PDB entry 6KGZ | X-ray diffraction, 2.30 A resolution | chain A

# Chain A
Name: Cystathionine gamma-lyase
Source organism: Staphylococcus aureus subsp. aureus Mu50
Notes: EC 4.4.1.1
Reference sequence: A0A0H3JQ19 (A0A0H3JQ19_STAAM); numbering as in UniProt (aligned over 1-380)
Amino-acid sequence (397 residues; each row starts with the number of its first residue; numbers below 1 keep their minus sign (Met-16 is residue -16)):
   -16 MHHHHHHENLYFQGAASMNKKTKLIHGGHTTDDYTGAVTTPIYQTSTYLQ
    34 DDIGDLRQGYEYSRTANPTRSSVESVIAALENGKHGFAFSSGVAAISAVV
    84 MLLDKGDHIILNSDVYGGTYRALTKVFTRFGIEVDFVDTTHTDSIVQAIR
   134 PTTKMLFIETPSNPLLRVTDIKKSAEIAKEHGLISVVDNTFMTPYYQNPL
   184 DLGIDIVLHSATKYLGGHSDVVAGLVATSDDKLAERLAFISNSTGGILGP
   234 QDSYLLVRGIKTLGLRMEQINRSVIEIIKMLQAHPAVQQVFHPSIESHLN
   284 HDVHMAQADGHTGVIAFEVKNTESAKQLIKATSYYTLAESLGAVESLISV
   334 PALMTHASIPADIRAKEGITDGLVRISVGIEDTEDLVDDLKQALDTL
Unresolved in the structure: -16 to 0, 37-48
Sequence notes: expression tag (-16 to 0)
What the authors report for this chain:
  - contacts within the chain: Tyr99-His339, Tyr99-Ser341
  - conformationally variable residues (order/disorder transition): Ile36 to Thr48, Val333 to Glu350
  - catalytic residues: Tyr45, Ser202, Ser323, Glu328 (proposed by the authors, not directly observed)

# Summary
The paper reports catalytic residues Tyr45, Ser202 and Ser323 among others; conformational variability at
Ile36 and Val333.
Chain A is Cystathionine gamma-lyase (Staphylococcus aureus subsp. aureus Mu50); the structure, bacterial
cystathionine gamma-lyase MccB of Staphylococcus aureus, was determined by X-ray diffraction together with
6KHQ from the same study.
